6QV9 - chains A and B; structure by X-ray diffraction, 1.80 A resolution.

[Chain A (and B)]
Protein: Superoxide dismutase
From: Staphylococcus aureus
Notes: EC 1.15.1.1; chain B of this document is another copy of the same molecule, construct and numbering; everything in this record applies to it too
UniProt: W8TT57 (W8TT57_STAAU); residues 1-199 here = UniProt positions 1-199
Chain sequence (199 residues; row label = number of the first residue in the row):
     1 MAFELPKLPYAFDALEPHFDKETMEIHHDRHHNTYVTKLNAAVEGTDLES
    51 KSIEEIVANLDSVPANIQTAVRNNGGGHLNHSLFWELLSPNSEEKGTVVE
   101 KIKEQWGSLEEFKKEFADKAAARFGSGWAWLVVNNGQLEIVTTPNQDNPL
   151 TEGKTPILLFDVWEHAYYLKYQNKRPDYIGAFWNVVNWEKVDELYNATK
Not modelled in the structure: 1, 199
Differences from the reference sequence: conflict Leu-159 (Gly in W8TT57), Phe-160 (Leu in W8TT57)
Bound ions: Mn2+: His-27, His-81, Asp-161, His-165

[How chain A and chain B interact]
Pairs across the interface (37):
  Ile-26(A) / Tyr-168(B)
  Ile-26(A) / Gln-172(B)
  Ile-26(A) / Asn-173(B)
  Arg-30(A) / Asn-173(B)  hydrogen bond
  His-31(A) / Glu-164(B)
  His-31(A) / Tyr-168(B)  hydrogen bond
  His-31(A) / Asn-173(B)
  Tyr-35(A) / Phe-124(B)  hydrophobic
  Asn-73(A) / Phe-124(B)
  Phe-124(A) / Tyr-35(B)  hydrophobic
  Phe-124(A) / Asn-73(B)
  Phe-124(A) / Gln-146(B)
  Phe-124(A) / Trp-163(B)  hydrophobic
  Gly-125(A) / Ser-126(B)
  Gly-125(A) / Asn-145(B)
  Gly-125(A) / Trp-163(B)
  Ser-126(A) / Gly-125(B)
  Ser-126(A) / Ser-126(B)  hydrogen bond
  Asn-145(A) / Gly-125(B)
  Gln-146(A) / Phe-124(B)
  Trp-163(A) / Phe-124(B)  hydrophobic
  Trp-163(A) / Gly-125(B)
  Trp-163(A) / Glu-164(B)
  Glu-164(A) / His-31(B)
  Glu-164(A) / Trp-163(B)
  Glu-164(A) / Glu-164(B)  hydrogen bond (backbone-side chain)
  Glu-164(A) / His-165(B)  salt bridge
  His-165(A) / Glu-164(B)  salt bridge
  His-165(A) / Tyr-168(B)
  Tyr-168(A) / Ile-26(B)
  Tyr-168(A) / His-31(B)  hydrogen bond
  Tyr-168(A) / His-165(B)
  Tyr-168(A) / Leu-169(B)
  Leu-169(A) / Tyr-168(B)  hydrophobic
  Asn-173(A) / Ile-26(B)
  Asn-173(A) / Arg-30(B)  hydrogen bond
  Asn-173(A) / His-31(B)
Interface residues without a listed pair, chain A (17 interface residues in all): Gln-172

[Overview]
Chain A and chain B each contribute 17 residues to their interface; the contacts include 6 hydrogen bonds and
2 salt bridges. Polar pairs include Glu-164(A)/His-165(B), Arg-30(A)/Asn-173(B) and His-31(A)/Tyr-168(B). The
Mn2+ site is built by His-27(A), His-81(A), Asp-161(A) and His-165(A).
Chain A and chain B are both Superoxide dismutase (Staphylococcus aureus); the structure, Staphylococcus
aureus superoxide dismutase SodA double mutant, was determined by X-ray diffraction (same publication as 6QV8,
6EX3, 6EX4 and 6EX5).
